Entry 7L86 (electron microscopy, 3.40 A resolution); this record covers chains E and D of the 8 polymer chains in the assembly.

# Chain E
Protein: BG505 SOSIP MD39 - gp120
Organism: Human immunodeficiency virus 1
Amino-acid sequence (500 residues; row label = number of the first residue in the row; note: 14 numbers in that range are skipped by the numbering (no residue carries them; nothing is unmodelled there); a row labelled like 185A-185K holds insertion residues (185A, then the next letters in order)):
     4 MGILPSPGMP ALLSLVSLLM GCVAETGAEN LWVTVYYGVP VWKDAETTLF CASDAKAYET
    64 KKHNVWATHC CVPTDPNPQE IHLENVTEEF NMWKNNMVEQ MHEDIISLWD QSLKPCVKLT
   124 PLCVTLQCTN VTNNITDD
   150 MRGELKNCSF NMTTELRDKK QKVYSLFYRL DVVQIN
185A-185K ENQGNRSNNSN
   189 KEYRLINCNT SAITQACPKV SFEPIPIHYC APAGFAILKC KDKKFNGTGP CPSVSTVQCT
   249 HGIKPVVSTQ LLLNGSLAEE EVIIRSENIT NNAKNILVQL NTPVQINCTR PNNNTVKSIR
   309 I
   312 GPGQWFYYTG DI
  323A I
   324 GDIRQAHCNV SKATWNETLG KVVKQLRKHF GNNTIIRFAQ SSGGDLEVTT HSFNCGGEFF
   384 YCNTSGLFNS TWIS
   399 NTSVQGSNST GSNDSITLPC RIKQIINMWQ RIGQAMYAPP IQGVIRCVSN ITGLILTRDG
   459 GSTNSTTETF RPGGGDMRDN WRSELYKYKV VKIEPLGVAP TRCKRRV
Disordered / not traced: 4-32, 59-65, 185A-185K, 399-409, 459-462
Cystine bridges: Cys-54/Cys-74, Cys-119/Cys-205, Cys-126/Cys-196, Cys-131/Cys-157, Cys-218/Cys-247, Cys-228/Cys-239, Cys-296/Cys-331, Cys-378/Cys-445, Cys-385/Cys-418
Glycans and other covalent adducts: N-acetylglucosamine (NAG) linked to Asn-88, Asn-133, Asn-156, Asn-160, Asn-197, Asn-234, Asn-262, Asn-276, Asn-295, Asn-301, Asn-332, Asn-339, Asn-355, Asn-386, Asn-392, Asn-448
From the paper describing this entry:
  - post-translational modification sites: Asn-355, Asn-462

# Chain D
Protein: BG505 SOSIP MD39 - gp41
Organism: Human immunodeficiency virus 1
Amino-acid sequence (146 residues; row label = number of the first residue in the row):
   519 SLGFLGAAGS TMGAASMTLT VQARNLLSGI VQQQSNLLRA PEPQQHLLKD THWGIKQLQA
   579 RVLAVEHYLR DQQLLGIWGC SGKLICCTNV PWNSSWSNRN LSEIWDNMTW LQWDKEISNY
   639 TQIIYGLLEE SQNQQEKNEQ DLLALD
Disordered / not traced: 547-569
Cystine bridges: Cys-598/Cys-604
Glycans and other covalent adducts: N-acetylglucosamine (NAG) linked to Asn-611, Asn-637

# How chain E and chain D interact
Contacting residue pairs - 9 pairs, chain E then chain D:
  Thr-37(E) / Gln-658(D)
  Tyr-39(E) / Gln-658(D)  hydrogen bond
  Thr-499(E) / Gln-658(D)
  Arg-500(E) / Ala-662(D)
  Cys-501(E) / Gln-658(D)
  Cys-501(E) / Leu-661(D)  hydrophobic
  Cys-501(E) / Ala-662(D)  hydrophobic
  Lys-502(E) / Leu-661(D)
  Arg-504(E) / Leu-661(D)
Interface residues without a listed pair, chain D (4 interface residues in all): Asp-664

# Summary
7 residues of chain E face 4 of chain D across their interface; the contacts include 1 hydrogen bond. Its one
hydrogen-bonded contact is Tyr-39(E)/Gln-658(D). Covalently linked N-acetylglucosamine: at Asn-88(E),
Asn-133(E), Asn-156(E), Asn-160(E), Asn-197(E) and Asn-234(E) and 10 more. N-acetylglucosamine is covalently
linked to Asn-611(D) and Asn-637(D). From the paper: modification sites Asn-355(E) and Asn-462(E).
Here chain E is BG505 SOSIP MD39 - gp120 and chain D is BG505 SOSIP MD39 - gp41, both from Human
immunodeficiency virus 1. Entry 7L86 (BG505 SOSIP MD39 in complex with the polyclonal Fab pAbC-1 from animal
Rh.32034 (Wk26 time point)) was determined by electron microscopy together with 7L7T, 7L7U, 7L85, 7L87, 7L88,
7L89 and 15 further entries from the same study.
